Entry 5SVI (X-ray diffraction, 1.61 A resolution); this record covers chains A and C.

# Chain A
Protein: MORC family CW-type zinc finger protein 3
From: Homo sapiens
UniProt: Q14149 (MORC3_HUMAN); residue numbers follow UniProt; this construct covers 407-454
Sequence (53 residues; row label = number of the first residue in the row; note: 406 numbers in that range are skipped by the numbering (no residue carries them; nothing is unmodelled there); numbers below 1 keep their minus sign (Gly-4 is residue -4)):
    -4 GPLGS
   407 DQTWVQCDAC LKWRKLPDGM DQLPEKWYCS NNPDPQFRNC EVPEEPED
Not modelled in the structure: -4 to -1, 427-428, 454
Sequence notes: expression tag (-4 to 0)
Bound ions: Zn2+: Cys413, Cys416, Cys435, Cys446

# Chain C
Protein: Ala-arg-thr-lys-gln-thr-ala-arg
Sequence (8 residues; row label = number of the first residue in the row):
    92 ARTKQTAR

# How chain A and chain C interact
Contacting residue pairs (26; chain A residue first):
  Ser0(A) - Ala98(C)
  Ser0(A) - Arg99(C)
  Asp407(A) - Gln96(C)  hydrogen bond
  Asp407(A) - Thr97(C)
  Asp407(A) - Arg99(C)  hydrogen bond (backbone-side chain)
  Gln408(A) - Lys95(C)
  Gln408(A) - Gln96(C)
  Gln408(A) - Thr97(C)  hydrogen bond (backbone-backbone)
  Gln408(A) - Arg99(C)
  Thr409(A) - Lys95(C)
  Thr409(A) - Gln96(C)  hydrogen bond
  Trp410(A) - Thr94(C)
  Trp410(A) - Lys95(C)  hydrogen bond (backbone-backbone)
  Trp410(A) - Thr97(C)  hydrogen bond
  Val411(A) - Ala92(C)  hydrophobic
  Val411(A) - Arg93(C)
  Val411(A) - Thr94(C)
  Gln412(A) - Arg93(C)  hydrogen bond
  Trp419(A) - Arg93(C)
  Trp419(A) - Lys95(C)
  Asp424(A) - Arg99(C)  salt bridge
  Leu429(A) - Thr94(C)
  Pro430(A) - Ala92(C)  hydrogen bond (backbone-backbone)
  Glu431(A) - Ala92(C)  hydrogen bond (backbone-backbone)
  Trp433(A) - Ala92(C)  hydrophobic
  Glu453(A) - Thr97(C)

# Overview
The interface between chain A and chain C involves 14 residues on one side and 8 on the other; the contacts
include 9 hydrogen bonds and 1 salt bridge. Among the polar pairs are Asp424(A)-Arg99(C), Asp407(A)-Gln96(C)
and Asp407(A)-Arg99(C).
Chain A is MORC family CW-type zinc finger protein 3 (Homo sapiens) and chain C is
Ala-arg-thr-lys-gln-thr-ala-arg; the structure, MORC3 CW domain in complex with unmodified histone H3, was
determined by X-ray diffraction (same publication as 5SVX and 5SVY).
